PDB entry 7F24 | electron microscopy, 4.16 A resolution (low resolution: residue-level contacts below are approximate; hydrogen-bond / salt-bridge calls are withheld) | chains A and B of the 4 polymer chains in the assembly

== Chain A ==
Name: Guanine nucleotide-binding protein G(s) subunit alpha isoforms short, Isoform Gnas-2 of Guanine nucleotide-binding protein G(s) subunit alpha isoforms short
Source organism: Homo sapiens
Reference sequence: P63092 (GNAS2_HUMAN); the construct has insertions or renumbered stretches relative to UniProt, so the offset changes along the chain: 6-64 = UniProt 6-64; 204-254 = UniProt 190-240; 265-394 = UniProt 251-380
Sequence (248 residues; numbered 6 to 394; 141 numbers in that range are skipped by the numbering (no residue carries them; nothing is unmodelled there); the number before each row is that of its first residue):
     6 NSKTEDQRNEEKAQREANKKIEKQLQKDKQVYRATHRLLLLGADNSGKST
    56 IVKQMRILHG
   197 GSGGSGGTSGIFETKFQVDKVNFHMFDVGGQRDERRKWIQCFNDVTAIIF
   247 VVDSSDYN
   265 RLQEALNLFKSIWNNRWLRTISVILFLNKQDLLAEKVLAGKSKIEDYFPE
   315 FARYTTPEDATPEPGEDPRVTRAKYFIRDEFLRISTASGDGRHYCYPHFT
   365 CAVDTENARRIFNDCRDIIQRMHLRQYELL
Unresolved in the structure: 6-18, 197-205
Sequence notes: engineered mutation Asp49 (Gly in P63092), Asn50 (Glu in P63092), Asp249 (Ala235 in P63092), Asp252 (Ser238 in P63092), Ala372 (Ile358 in P63092), Ile375 (Val361 in P63092); linker (65, 197-203)
Ligand contacts: GTP (guanosine-5'-triphosphate): Ala48, Asp49, Asn50, Ser51, Gly52, Lys53, Ser54, Thr55, Asn292, Lys293, Asp295, Leu296, Cys365, Ala366
From the paper describing this entry:
  - conformationally variable residues (helix shift): Tyr37, His41, Phe219
  - mutagenesis - N23A/I26A/E27A/L30A: abolished binding to D(1A) dopamine receptor
  - mutagenesis - Q59L, V367A: increased catalytic activity
  - mutagenesis - Q59A, T369A: unchanged catalytic activity
  - mutagenesis - Q59L, V367A: increased catalytic activity with D(1A) dopamine receptor
  - mutagenesis - Q59A, T369A: unchanged catalytic activity with D(1A) dopamine receptor
  - mutagenesis - Y37F: unchanged binding to D(1A) dopamine receptor

== Chain B ==
Name: Guanine nucleotide-binding protein G(I)/G(S)/G(T) subunit beta-1
Source organism: Homo sapiens
Reference sequence: P62873 (GBB1_HUMAN); residues 2-340 here = UniProt positions 2-340
Sequence (358 residues; row label = number of the first residue in the row; numbers below 1 keep their minus sign (Met-17 is residue -17)):
   -17 MHHHHHHLEVLFQGPGSSGSELDQLRQEAEQLKNQIRDARKACADATLSQ
    33 ITNNIDPVGRIQMRTRRTLRGHLAKIYAMHWGTDSRLLVSASQDGKLIIW
    83 DSYTTNKVHAIPLRSSWVMTCAYAPSGNYVACGGLDNICSIYNLKTREGN
   133 VRVSRELAGHTGYLSCCRFLDDNQIVTSSGDTTCALWDIETGQQTTTFTG
   183 HTGDVMSLSLAPDTRLFVSGACDASAKLWDVREGMCRQTFTGHESDINAI
   233 CFFPNGNAFATGSDDATCRLFDLRADQELMTYSHDNIICGITSVSFSKSG
   283 RLLLAGYDDFNCNVWDALKADRAGVLAGHDNRVSCLGVTDDGMAVATGSW
   333 DSFLKIWN
Unresolved in the structure: -17 to -1
Sequence notes: initiating methionine (-17); expression tag (-16 to 1)
Swiss-Prot annotation at these positions:
  - modified residue: Ser2 (N-acetylserine), His266 (Phosphohistidine)
  - natural variant: Leu30 (L30F: In MRD42; uncertain significance), Arg52 (R52G: In MRD42), Gly64 (G64V: In MRD42), Asp76 (D76E: In MRD42; D76G: In MRD42), Gly77 (G77S: In MRD42), Lys78 (K78R: In MRD42), Ile80 (I80N: In MRD42; I80T: In MRD42), His91 (H91R: In MRD42; uncertain significance), Ala92 (A92T: In MRD42), Pro94 (P94S: In MRD42), Leu95 (L95P: In MRD42), Arg96 (R96L: In MRD42), 5 further natural variant entries in UniProt

== How chain A and chain B interact ==
Pairs across the interface (21):
  Asp33(A) with Leu55(B)
  Tyr37(A) with Leu55(B); Ala56(B); Gln75(B); Asp76(B)
  Glu209(A) with Trp99(B)
  Phe222(A) with Trp99(B)
  Gly226(A) with Thr143(B)
  Arg231(A) with Leu117(B)
  Arg232(A) with Asp228(B)
  Lys233(A) with Tyr145(B); Met188(B)
  Cys237(A) with Lys57(B); Tyr59(B); Gln75(B)
  Phe238(A) with Gln75(B); Trp99(B); Leu117(B)
  Asn239(A) with Lys57(B); Trp332(B)
  Asp240(A) with Lys57(B)
Also at the interface, not in a pair above, chain A (17 interface residues in all): Leu30, Lys34, Val224, Trp234, Gln236
Also at the interface, not in a pair above, chain B (16 interface residues in all): Gly53, His54, Arg314

== Overview ==
17 residues of chain A and 16 residues of chain B are in contact. Bound to chain A: GTP. The paper reports
that Q59L and V367A of chain A increase catalytic activity; conformational variability at Tyr37(A), His41(A)
and Phe219(A); 6 substitutions were tested in all.
Here chain A is Guanine nucleotide-binding protein G(s) subunit alpha isoforms short, Isoform Gnas-2 of
Guanine nucleotide-binding protein G(s) subunit alpha isoforms short and chain B is Guanine nucleotide-binding
protein G(I)/G(S)/G(T) subunit beta-1, both from Homo sapiens. Entry 7F24 (Cryo-EM structure of the GTP-bound
dopamine receptor 1 and mini-Gs complex without Nb35) was determined by electron microscopy together with
7F0T, 7F1O, 7F1Z and 7F23 from the same study.
